Entry 8OSJ (electron microscopy, 6.20 A resolution (low resolution: residue-level contacts below are approximate; hydrogen-bond / salt-bridge calls are withheld)); this record covers chains A and I of the 12 polymer chains in the assembly.

Chain A:
Name: Histone H3.1
Source organism: Homo sapiens
UniProt: P68431 (H31_HUMAN); residues 0-135 here correspond to UniProt positions 1-136 (UniProt number = residue number + 1)
Amino-acid sequence (139 residues; row label = number of the first residue in the row; numbers below 1 keep their minus sign (Gly-3 is residue -3)):
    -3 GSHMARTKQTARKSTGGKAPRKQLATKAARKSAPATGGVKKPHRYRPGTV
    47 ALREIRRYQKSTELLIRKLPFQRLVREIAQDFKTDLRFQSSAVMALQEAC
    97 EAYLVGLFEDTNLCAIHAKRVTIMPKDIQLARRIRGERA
Not modelled in the structure: -3 to 44, 134-135
Construct notes: expression tag (-3 to -1)

Chain I:
Molecule: 153-nt DNA strand
Sequence (153 nucleotides; row label = number of the first residue in the row; numbers below 1 keep their minus sign (DA-2 is residue -2)):
    -2 ATCCTGGAGGGTCACGTGCTGCAGGCCGCTCAATTGGTCGTAGACAGCTC
    48 TAGCACCGCTTAAACGCACGTACGCGCTGTCCCCCGCGTTTTAACCGCCA
    98 AGGGGATTACTCCCTAGTCTCCAGGCACGTGTCAGATATATACATCCTGT
   148 GAT
Not modelled in the structure: -2 to 5, 134-150

How chain A and chain I interact:
Pairs across the interface - 11 pairs, chain A then chain I:
  Arg72(A) - DC51(I)
  Arg83(A) - DG50(I)
  Arg83(A) - DC51(I)
  Phe84(A) - DG50(I)
  Phe84(A) - DC51(I)
  Gln85(A) - DG50(I)
  Ser86(A) - DG50(I)
  Arg116(A) - DG71(I)
  Arg116(A) - DC72(I)
  Val117(A) - DG71(I)
  Thr118(A) - DG71(I)
Also at the interface, not in a pair above, chain A (9 interface residues in all): Lys115
Also at the interface, not in a pair above, chain I (6 interface residues in all): DA49, DC70

In short:
9 residues of chain A face 6 of chain I across their interface.
Here chain A is Histone H3.1 (Homo sapiens) and chain I is a 153-nt DNA strand. Entry 8OSJ (Cryo-EM structure
of CLOCK-BMAL1 bound to a nucleosomal E-box at position SHL-6.2 (DNA conformation 1)) was determined by
electron microscopy together with 8OSK, 8OSL, 8OTS and 8OTT from the same study.
